Entry 4OM0 (X-ray diffraction, 2.29 A resolution); this record covers chains G and H of the 3 polymer chains in the assembly.

== Chain G ==
Protein: Envelope glycoprotein gp160
Source organism: Human immunodeficiency virus 1
Reference sequence: Q0ED31 (B1NCW8_9HIV1); the construct has insertions or renumbered stretches relative to UniProt, so the offset changes along the chain: 44-123 = UniProt 43-122; 199-301 = UniProt 201-303; 324-355 = UniProt 325-356; 357-397 = UniProt 357-397; 1 more segments
Sequence (353 residues; each row starts with the number of its first residue; note: 96 numbers in that range are skipped by the numbering (no residue carries them; nothing is unmodelled there)):
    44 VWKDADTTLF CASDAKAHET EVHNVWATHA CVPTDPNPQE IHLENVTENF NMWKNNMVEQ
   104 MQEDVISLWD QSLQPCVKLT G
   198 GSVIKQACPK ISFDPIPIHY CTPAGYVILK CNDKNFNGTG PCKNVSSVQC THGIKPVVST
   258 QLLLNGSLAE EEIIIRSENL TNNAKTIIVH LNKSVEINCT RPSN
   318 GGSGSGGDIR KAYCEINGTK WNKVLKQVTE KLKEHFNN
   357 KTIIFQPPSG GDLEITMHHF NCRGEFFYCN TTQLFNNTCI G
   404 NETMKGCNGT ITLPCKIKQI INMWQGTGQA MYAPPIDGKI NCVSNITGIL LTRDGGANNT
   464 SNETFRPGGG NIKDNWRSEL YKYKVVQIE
Unresolved in the structure: 318-324, 404-407
Differences from the reference sequence: linker (124, 198, 318-323)
Cystine bridges: Cys54-Cys74, Cys119-Cys205, Cys218-Cys247, Cys228-Cys239, Cys296-Cys331, Cys378-Cys445, Cys385-Cys418, Cys395-Cys410
Glycans and other covalent adducts: N-acetylglucosamine (NAG) linked to Asn234, Asn241, Asn262, Asn276, Asn289, Asn295, Asn334, Asn386, Asn392, Asn448

== Chain H ==
Protein: Antigen binding fragment of heavy chain: Antibody VRC01
Source organism: Homo sapiens
Notes: antibody fragment or engineered binder
Sequence (228 residues; numbered 1 to 216 plus 12 insertion-coded residues; the number before each row is that of its first residue; a row labelled like 82A-82C holds insertion residues (82A, then the next letters in order)):
     1 QVRLSQSGGQ MKKPGDSMRI SCRASGYEFI NCPINWIRLA PGKRPEWMGW MK
   52A P
    53 RYGAVSYARQ LQGRVTMTRD MYSETAFLEL
82A-82C RSL
    83 TSDDTAVYFC TRGKYCTA
100A-100H RDYYNWDF
   101 EHWGQGTPVT VSSASTKGPS VFPLAPSSKS TSGGTAALGC LVKDYFPEPV TVSWNSGALT
   161 SGVHTFPAVL QSSGLYSLSS VVTVPSSSLG TQTYICNVNH KPSNTKVDKK VEPKSC
Cystine bridges: Cys22-Cys92, Cys32-Cys98, Cys140-Cys196

== Interface between chain G and chain H ==
Residue-residue contacts (44):
  Lys97(G) with Asp100B(H), salt bridge
  Asn99(G) with Arg100A(H)
  Glu102(G) with Arg100A(H)
  Asn279(G) with Tyr100D(H); Trp100F(H), hydrogen bond
  Asn280(G) with Trp50(H), hydrogen bond; Trp100F(H)
  Ala281(G) with Trp50(H); Lys52(H), hydrogen bond (backbone-side chain); Tyr100C(H); Trp100F(H), hydrophobic
  Lys282(G) with Tyr100C(H), hydrogen bond (side chain-backbone)
  Ser365(G) with Val57(H); Tyr59(H); Gln64(H), hydrogen bond
  Gly366(G) with Val57(H)
  Gly367(G) with Tyr54(H); Gly55(H)
  Asp368(G) with Tyr54(H), hydrogen bond (backbone-backbone); Arg71(H), salt bridge
  Glu370(G) with Tyr54(H)
  Ile371(G) with Tyr54(H); Ala56(H), hydrophobic
  Asn425(G) with Tyr54(H), hydrogen bond (backbone-side chain)
  Met426(G) with Tyr54(H)
  Trp427(G) with Arg53(H); Tyr54(H), hydrogen bond (backbone-side chain)
  Gly429(G) with Arg53(H)
  Asp457(G) with Arg61(H), hydrogen bond (backbone-side chain); Gln64(H)
  Gly458(G) with Ala60(H); Arg61(H), hydrogen bond (backbone-backbone)
  Gly459(G) with Trp47(H); Ala60(H); Gln62(H)
  Ala460(G) with Gln62(H)
  Asn461(G) with Arg61(H), hydrogen bond
  Thr463(G) with Arg61(H)
  Asn465(G) with Arg61(H)
  Glu466(G) with Arg61(H), salt bridge
  Thr467(G) with Arg61(H)
  Arg469(G) with Gln64(H)
  Gly473(G) with Tyr54(H)
  Lys476(G) with Ala100(H)
Interface residues without a listed pair, chain G (31 interface residues in all): Gln428, Arg456
Interface residues without a listed pair, chain H (23 interface residues in all): Ile30, Ser58, Asn100E

== Overview ==
Chain G and chain H form an interface of 31 and 23 residues respectively; the contacts include 11 hydrogen
bonds and 3 salt bridges. Among the polar pairs are Lys97(G)-Asp100B(H), Asp368(G)-Arg71(H) and
Glu466(G)-Arg61(H).
Chain G is Envelope glycoprotein gp160 (Human immunodeficiency virus 1) and chain H is Antigen binding
fragment of heavy chain: Antibody VRC01 (Homo sapiens); the structure, Crystal structure of antibody
VRC07-G54Y in complex with clade A/E 93TH057 HIV-1 gp120 core, was determined by X-ray diffraction, deposited
together with 4OLU, 4OLV, 4OLW, 4OLX, 4OLY, 4OLZ and 4OM1.
